Entry 5VCG (X-ray diffraction, 2.20 A resolution); this record covers chain A.

Chain A:
Protein: Cytochrome P450 3A4
Source organism: Homo sapiens
Notes: EC 1.14.13.157, 1.14.13.32, 1.14.13.67, 1.14.13.9
Reference sequence: P08684 (CP3A4_HUMAN); residues 23-503 here = UniProt positions 23-503
Amino-acid sequence (487 residues; numbered 1 to 507; 20 numbers in that range are skipped by the numbering (no residue carries them; nothing is unmodelled there); the number before each row is that of its first residue):
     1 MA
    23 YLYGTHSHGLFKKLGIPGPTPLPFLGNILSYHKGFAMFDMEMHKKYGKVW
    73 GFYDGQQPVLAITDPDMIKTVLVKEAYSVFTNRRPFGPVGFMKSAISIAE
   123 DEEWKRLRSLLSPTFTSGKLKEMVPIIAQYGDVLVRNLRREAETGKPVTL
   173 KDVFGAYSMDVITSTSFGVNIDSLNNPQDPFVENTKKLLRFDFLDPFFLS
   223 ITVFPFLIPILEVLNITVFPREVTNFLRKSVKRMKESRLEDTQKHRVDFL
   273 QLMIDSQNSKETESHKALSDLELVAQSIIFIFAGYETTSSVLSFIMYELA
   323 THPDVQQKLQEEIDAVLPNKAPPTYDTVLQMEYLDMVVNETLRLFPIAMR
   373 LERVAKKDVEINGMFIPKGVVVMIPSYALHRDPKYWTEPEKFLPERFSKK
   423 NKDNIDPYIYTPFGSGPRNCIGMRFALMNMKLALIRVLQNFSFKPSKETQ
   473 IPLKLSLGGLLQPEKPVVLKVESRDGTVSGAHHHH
Not modelled in the structure: 1-2, 23-27, 264-266, 282-287, 498-507
Sequence notes: engineered mutation Ala58 (Cys in P08684), Met64 (Cys in P08684), Ala98 (Cys in P08684), Thr239 (Cys in P08684), Ala377 (Cys in P08684), Ser468 (Cys in P08684); expression tag (504-507)
Bound ions: heme Fe near Cys442 (its only coordinating residue here)
Ligand contacts:
  - bromoergocryptine (08Y): Tyr53, Phe57, Asp76, Arg105, Arg106, Pro107, Phe108, Ser119, Ile120, Arg212, Phe215, Thr224, Ile301, Phe304, Ala305, Thr309, Ala370, Arg372, Leu373, Glu374
  - heme (HEM): Arg105, Ile118, Ser119, Trp126, Arg130, Phe137, Phe302, Ala305, Gly306, Thr309, Thr310, Val313, Leu364, Ile369, Ala370, Leu373, Arg375, Pro434, Phe435, Gly436, Ser437, Arg440, Asn441, Cys442, Ile443, Gly444, Phe447, Ala448, Met452
What the authors report for this chain:
  - binding site for bromoergocryptine: Phe108, Ser119, Arg212
  - conformationally variable residues (side-chain flip): Phe108

Overview:
Chain A binds heme and bromoergocryptine. From the paper: a binding site for bromoergocryptine at Phe108,
Ser119 and Arg212; conformational variability at Phe108.
Chain A is Cytochrome P450 3A4 (Homo sapiens); the structure, Crystal structure of the cysteine depleted
CYP3A4 bound to bromoergocryptine, was determined by X-ray diffraction together with 5VC0, 5VCC, 5VCD and 5VCE
from the same study.
